PDB entry 7T11 | electron microscopy, 2.70 A resolution | chains B and S of the 6 polymer chains in the assembly

Chain B:
Molecule: Guanine nucleotide-binding protein G(I)/G(S)/G(T) subunit beta-1
From: Homo sapiens
UniProt: P62873 (GBB1_HUMAN); numbering as in UniProt (aligned over 2-340)
Chain sequence (344 residues; each row starts with the number of its first residue; numbers below 1 keep their minus sign (Pro-3 is residue -3)):
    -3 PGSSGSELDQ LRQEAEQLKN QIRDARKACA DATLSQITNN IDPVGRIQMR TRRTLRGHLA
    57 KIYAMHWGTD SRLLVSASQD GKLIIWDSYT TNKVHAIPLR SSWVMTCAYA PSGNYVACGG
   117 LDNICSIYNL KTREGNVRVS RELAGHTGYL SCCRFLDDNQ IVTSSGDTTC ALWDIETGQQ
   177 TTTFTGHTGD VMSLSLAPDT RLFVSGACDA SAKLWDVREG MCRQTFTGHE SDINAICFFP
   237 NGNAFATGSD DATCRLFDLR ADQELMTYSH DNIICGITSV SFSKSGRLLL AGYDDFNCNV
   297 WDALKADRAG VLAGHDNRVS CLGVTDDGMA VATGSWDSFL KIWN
Not modelled in the structure: -3 to 2
Construct notes: expression tag (-3 to 1)
UniProt features mapped onto this chain:
  - modified residue: Ser2 (N-acetylserine), His266 (Phosphohistidine)
  - natural variant: Leu30 (L30F: In MRD42; uncertain significance), Arg52 (R52G: In MRD42), Gly64 (G64V: In MRD42), Asp76 (D76E: In MRD42; D76G: In MRD42), Gly77 (G77S: In MRD42), Lys78 (K78R: In MRD42), Ile80 (I80N: In MRD42; I80T: In MRD42), His91 (H91R: In MRD42; uncertain significance), Ala92 (A92T: In MRD42), Pro94 (P94S: In MRD42), Leu95 (L95P: In MRD42), Arg96 (R96L: In MRD42), 5 further natural variant entries in UniProt

Chain S:
Molecule: scFv16
From: Mus musculus
Notes: antibody fragment or engineered binder
Chain sequence (259 residues; each row starts with the number of its first residue; note: 3 numbers in that range are skipped by the numbering (no residue carries them; nothing is unmodelled there); a row labelled like 120A-120O holds insertion residues (120A, then the next letters in order)):
     1 DVQLVESGGG LVQPGGSRKL SCSASGFAFS SFGMHWVRQA PEKGLEWVAY ISSGSGTIYY
    61 ADTVKGRFTI SRDDPKNTLF LQMTSLRSED TAMYYCVRSI YYYGSSPFDF WGQGTTLTVS
120A-120O SGGGGSGGGGSGGGG
   124 SDIVMTQATS SVPVTPGESV SISCRSSKSL LHSNGNTYLY WFLQRPGQSP QLLIYRMSNL
   184 ASGVPDRFSG SGSGTAFTLT ISRLEAEDVG VYYCMQHLEY PLTFGAGTKL ELKAAAHHHH
   244 HHHH
Not modelled in the structure: 1, 88-89, 120A-120O, 181, 236-247
Cystine bridges: Cys147-Cys217

How chain B and chain S interact:
Pairs across the interface (6; chain B residue first):
  Arg68(B) - Tyr103(S)
  Leu69(B) - Tyr103(S)  hydrophobic
  Val90(B) - Tyr102(S)  hydrophobic
  Arg129(B) - Arg98(S)  hydrogen bond (backbone-side chain)
  Glu130(B) - Phe27(S)
  Glu130(B) - Ala28(S)  hydrogen bond (backbone-backbone)
Interface residues without a listed pair, chain B (9 interface residues in all): Asp66, Asp83, His91, Asn132
Interface residues without a listed pair, chain S (8 interface residues in all): Val2, Gly26, Phe32

Overview:
9 residues of chain B and 8 residues of chain S are in contact, with 2 hydrogen bonds. Polar pairs include
Arg129(B)-Arg98(S) and Glu130(B)-Ala28(S).
Here chain B is Guanine nucleotide-binding protein G(I)/G(S)/G(T) subunit beta-1 (Homo sapiens) and chain S is
scFv16 (Mus musculus). Entry 7T11 (CryoEM structure of somatostatin receptor 2 in complex with Octreotide and
Gi3) was determined by electron microscopy (same publication as 7T10).
